5QZC - chains A and B; structure by X-ray diffraction, 1.72 A resolution.

# Chain A
Protein: Pre-mRNA-splicing factor 8
Source organism: Saccharomyces cerevisiae (strain ATCC 204508 / S288c)
Notes: fragment: yPrp8 RNaseH
UniProt: P33334 (PRP8_YEAST); residue numbers follow UniProt; this construct covers 1836-2090
Amino-acid sequence (258 residues; row label = number of the first residue in the row):
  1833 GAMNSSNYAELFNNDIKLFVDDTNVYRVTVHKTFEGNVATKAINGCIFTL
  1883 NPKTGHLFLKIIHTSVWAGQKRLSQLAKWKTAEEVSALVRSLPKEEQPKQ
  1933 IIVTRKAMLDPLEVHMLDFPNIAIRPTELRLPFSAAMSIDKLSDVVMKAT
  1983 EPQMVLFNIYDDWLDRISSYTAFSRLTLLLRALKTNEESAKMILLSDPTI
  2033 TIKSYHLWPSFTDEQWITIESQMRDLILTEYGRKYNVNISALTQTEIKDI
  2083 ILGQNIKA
Unresolved in the structure: 2070-2090
Differences from the reference sequence: expression tag (1833-1835)
UniProt features mapped onto this chain:
  - mutagenesis: Asp1853 (D1853A: Alters protein folding. Severely impaired growth. Strongly reduced growth at 35 degrees Celsius; when associated with A-1854; D1853N: Reduced growth at 30 degrees Celsius ...), Asp1854 (D1854A: Reduced growth at 30 degrees Celsius. Strongly reduced growth at 16 degrees Celsius. Strongly reduced growth at 35 degrees Celsius; when associated with A-1853 ...), Thr1855 (T1855A: Reduced growth at 30 degrees Celsius. Strongly reduced growth at 16 degrees Celsius), Thr1936 (T1936A: Reduced growth at 30 degrees Celsius. Strongly reduced growth at 16 degrees Celsius), Arg1937 (R1937K: Severely impaired growth. Reduced growth at 30 degrees Celsius. Strongly reduced growth at 16 degrees Celsius)

# Chain B
Protein: A1 cistron-splicing factor AAR2
Source organism: Saccharomyces cerevisiae (strain ATCC 204508 / S288c)
Notes: fragment: GAMA - Aar2(1-152) - SSSSS - Aar2(171-317); engineered mutation(s): L153_D170delinsSSSSS
UniProt: P32357 (AAR2_YEAST); residue numbers follow UniProt; this construct covers 1-152, 171-317
Amino-acid sequence (308 residues; each row starts with the number of its first residue; note: 13 numbers in that range are skipped by the numbering (no residue carries them; nothing is unmodelled there); numbers below 1 keep their minus sign (Gly-3 is residue -3)):
    -3 GAMAMNTVPFTSAPIEVTIGIDQYSFNVKENQPFHGIKDIPIGHVHVIHF
    47 QHADNSSMRYGYWFDCRMGNFYIQYDPKDGLYKMMEERDGAKFENIVHNF
    97 KERQMMVSYPKIDEDDTWYNLTEFVQMDKIRKIVRKDENQFSYVDSSMTT
   147 VQENEL
   166 SSSSSDPAHSLNYTVINFKSREAIRPGHEMEDFLDKSYYLNTVMLQGIFK
   216 NSSNYFGELQFAFLNAMFFGNYGSSLQWHAMIELICSSATVPKHMLDKLD
   266 EILYYQIKTLPEQYSDILLNERVWNICLYSSFQKNSLHNTEKIMENKYPE
   316 LL
Unresolved in the structure: -3 to 0, 166-169
Differences from the reference sequence: expression tag (-3 to 0); linker (166-170)
UniProt features mapped onto this chain:
  - region: Leu261 to Ile282 (Leucine-zipper)
  - modified residue: Ser253 (Phosphoserine), Thr274 (Phosphothreonine)
  - mutagenesis: Ser253 (S253A: No effect on interaction with PRP8; S253D/E: Disrupts interaction with PRP8)

# Interface between chain A and chain B
Pairs across the interface - 17 pairs, chain A then chain B:
  Gln1907(A) - Met195(B)
  Gln1907(A) - Leu199(B)
  Leu1908(A) - Met195(B)  hydrophobic
  Trp1911(A) - Glu194(B)
  Trp1911(A) - Met195(B)
  Trp1911(A) - Phe198(B)  hydrophobic
  Asp1942(A) - Lys184(B)  salt bridge
  Asp1942(A) - Phe198(B)
  Glu1945(A) - Lys184(B)  salt bridge
  Val1946(A) - Ile189(B)  hydrophobic
  Val1946(A) - Glu194(B)
  Val1946(A) - Phe198(B)  hydrophobic
  His1947(A) - Glu194(B)
  Leu1949(A) - Lys184(B)
  Leu1949(A) - Ser185(B)
  Leu1949(A) - Arg186(B)
  Asp1950(A) - Arg186(B)  salt bridge

# Summary
9 residues of chain A and 8 residues of chain B are in contact, with 3 salt bridges. Among the polar pairs are
Asp1942(A)-Lys184(B), Glu1945(A)-Lys184(B) and Asp1950(A)-Arg186(B). UniProt lists 5 mutagenesis sites on
chain A; one mutagenesis site on chain B.
Here chain A is Pre-mRNA-splicing factor 8 and chain B is A1 cistron-splicing factor AAR2, both from
Saccharomyces cerevisiae (strain ATCC 204508 / S288c). Entry 5QZC (PanDDA analysis group deposition --
Auto-refined data of Aar2/RNaseH for ground state model 27) was determined by X-ray diffraction (same
publication as 5QY1, 5QY2, 5QY3, 5QY4, 5QY5, 5QY6 and 128 further entries).
